PDB entry 1C87 | X-ray diffraction, 2.10 A resolution | chain A

# Chain A
Molecule: Protein (protein-tyrosine phosphatase 1B)
Organism: Homo sapiens
Notes: EC 3.1.3.48
Reference sequence: P18031 (PTN1_HUMAN); residues 1-298 here = UniProt positions 1-298
Amino-acid sequence (298 residues; numbered 1 to 298; the number before each row is that of its first residue):
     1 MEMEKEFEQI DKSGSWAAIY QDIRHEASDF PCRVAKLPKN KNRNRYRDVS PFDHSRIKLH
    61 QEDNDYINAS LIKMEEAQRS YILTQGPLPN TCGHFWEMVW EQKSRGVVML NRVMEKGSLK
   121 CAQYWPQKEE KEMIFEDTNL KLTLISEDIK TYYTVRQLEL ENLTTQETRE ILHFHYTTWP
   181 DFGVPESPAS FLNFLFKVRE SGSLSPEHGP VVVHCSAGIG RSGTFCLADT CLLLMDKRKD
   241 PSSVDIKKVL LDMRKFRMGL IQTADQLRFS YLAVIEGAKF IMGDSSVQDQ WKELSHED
Unresolved in the structure: 1
Sequence notes: conflict Thr151 (Ser in P18031), Asp252 (Glu in P18031)
Curated features (UniProtKB/Swiss-Prot):
  - active site: Cys215 (Phosphocysteine intermediate)
  - binding site (substrate): Asp181, Cys215 to Arg221, Gln262
  - modified residue: Met1 (N-acetylmethionine), Tyr20 (Phosphotyrosine), Ser50 (Phosphoserine), Tyr66 (Phosphotyrosine), Cys215 (Cysteine persulfide), Ser242 (Phosphoserine), Ser243 (Phosphoserine)
  - cross-link: Cys215 to Ser216 (N,N-(cysteine-1,S-diyl)serine (Cys-Ser))
  - mutagenesis: Ser50 (S50A/D: No phosphorylation), Asp181 (D181A: Substrate-trapping mutant), Cys215 (C215S: Catalytically inactive mutant; abolishes sulfhydration)
Residues lining bound ligands: OPA (2-(oxalyl-amino)-4,7-dihydro-5H-thieno[2,3-c]pyran-3-carboxylic acid): Tyr46, Val49, Lys120, Asp181, Phe182, Cys215, Ser216, Ala217, Ile219, Gly220, Arg221, Gln262

# Summary
Ligands of chain A: compound OPA. UniProt lists active-site residue Cys215, 9 substrate-binding residues and 3
mutagenesis sites.
Chain A is Protein (protein-tyrosine phosphatase 1B) (Homo sapiens); the structure, Crystal structure of
protein tyrosine phosphatase 1B complexed with 2-(oxalyl-amino-4,7-dihydro-5H-thieno[2,3-c]pyran-3-carboxylic
acid, was determined by X-ray diffraction (same publication as 1C86 and 1C88).
